3PU4 - chains A and R of the 6 polymer chains in the assembly; structure by X-ray diffraction, 3.00 A resolution.

Chain A:
Name: Nucleoprotein
Organism: Vesicular stomatitis Indiana virus
UniProtKB: P03521 (NCAP_VSIVA); numbering as in UniProt (aligned over 2-422)
Amino-acid sequence (421 residues; each row starts with the number of its first residue):
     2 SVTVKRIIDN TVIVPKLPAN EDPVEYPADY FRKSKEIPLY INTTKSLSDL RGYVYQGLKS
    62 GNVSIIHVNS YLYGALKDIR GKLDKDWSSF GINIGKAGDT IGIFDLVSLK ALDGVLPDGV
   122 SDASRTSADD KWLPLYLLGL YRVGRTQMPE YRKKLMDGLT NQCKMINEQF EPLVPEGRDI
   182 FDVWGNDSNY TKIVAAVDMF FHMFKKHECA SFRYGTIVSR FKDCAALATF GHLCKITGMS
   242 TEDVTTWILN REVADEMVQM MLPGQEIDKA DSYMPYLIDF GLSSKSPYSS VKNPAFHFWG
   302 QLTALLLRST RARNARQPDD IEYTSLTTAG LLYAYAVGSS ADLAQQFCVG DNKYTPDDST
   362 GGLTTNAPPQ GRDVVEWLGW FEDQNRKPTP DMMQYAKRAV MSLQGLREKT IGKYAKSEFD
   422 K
Bound ions: uranyl (VI) ion (4 sites), coordinated by Glu253, Glu323, Asp343, Asp358, Asp384
UniProt features mapped onto this chain:
  - binding site (RNA): Arg143, Tyr152, Lys206, Arg214, Lys286, Arg317, Arg408
Reported in the primary citation:
  - conformationally variable residues (side-chain flip): Arg146, Arg317

Chain R:
Molecule: 45-nt RNA strand
Sequence (45 nucleotides; each row starts with the number of its first residue):
     1 UUUUUUUUUU UUUUUUUUUU UUUUUUUUUU UUUUUUUUUU UUUUU
Bound ions: uranyl (VI) ion (5 sites), coordinated by U6, U15, U24, U31, U33, U42

Chain A / chain R interface:
Pairs across the interface (37; chain A residue first):
  Asp23(A) - U29(R)  phosphate contact
  Arg143(A) - U35(R)  hydrogen bond to the phosphate
  Arg143(A) - U36(R)  salt bridge to the phosphate
  Met149(A) - U33(R)  sugar contact
  Glu151(A) - U33(R)  sugar contact
  Glu151(A) - U34(R)  sugar contact
  Glu151(A) - U35(R)  phosphate contact
  Lys155(A) - U35(R)  salt bridge to the phosphate
  Asn162(A) - U36(R)  hydrogen bond to the base
  Lys165(A) - U36(R)  base contact
  Ser212(A) - U36(R)  base contact
  Arg214(A) - U36(R)  sugar contact
  Tyr215(A) - U36(R)  sugar contact
  Ile218(A) - U36(R)  phosphate contact
  Val219(A) - U35(R)  base contact
  Asp224(A) - U29(R)  base contact
  Asp224(A) - U30(R)  hydrogen bond to the sugar
  Asp224(A) - U31(R)  phosphate contact
  Cys225(A) - U31(R)  phosphate contact
  Ala226(A) - U31(R)  hydrogen bond to the phosphate
  His233(A) - U32(R)  base contact
  Ser285(A) - U29(R)  sugar contact
  Lys286(A) - U29(R)  salt bridge to the phosphate
  Lys286(A) - U30(R)  phosphate contact
  Ser287(A) - U30(R)  hydrogen bond to the phosphate
  Ser290(A) - U30(R)  sugar contact
  Ser290(A) - U31(R)  phosphate contact
  Ser291(A) - U31(R)  hydrogen bond to the phosphate
  Val292(A) - U30(R)  phosphate contact
  Val292(A) - U31(R)  phosphate contact
  His298(A) - U32(R)  salt bridge to the phosphate
  Arg312(A) - U32(R)  base contact
  Asn315(A) - U32(R)  phosphate contact
  Ala316(A) - U32(R)  phosphate contact
  Arg317(A) - U32(R)  hydrogen bond to the phosphate
  Arg408(A) - U33(R)  base contact
  Arg408(A) - U34(R)  salt bridge to the phosphate
Interface residues without a listed pair, chain A (31 interface residues in all): Arg146, Thr147, Asp158
Interface residues without a listed pair, chain R (9 interface residues in all): U37

Summary:
31 residues of chain A face 9 of chain R across their interface; the contacts include 7 hydrogen bonds and 5
salt bridges. Polar contacts include Asn162(A)-U36(R), Asp224(A)-U30(R) and Arg143(A)-U35(R). Glu253(A) and
Glu323(A) form the uranyl (VI) ion site. From UniProt: 7 RNA-binding residues on chain A. From the paper:
conformational variability at Arg146(A) and Arg317(A).
Chain A is Nucleoprotein (Vesicular stomatitis Indiana virus) and chain R is a 45-nt RNA strand; the
structure, Crystal Structure of a vesicular stomatitis virus nucleocapsid-polyU complex, was determined by
X-ray diffraction, deposited together with 3PTO, 3PTX, 3PU0 and 3PU1.
